PDB entry 6N51 | electron microscopy, 4.00 A resolution | chains B and A of the 4 polymer chains in the assembly

Chain B (and A):
Name: Metabotropic glutamate receptor 5
Organism: Homo sapiens
Notes: chain A of this document is another copy of the same molecule, construct and numbering; everything in this record applies to it too
UniProtKB: P41594 (GRM5_HUMAN), isoform P41594-3; numbering as in UniProt (aligned over 23-826)
Amino-acid sequence (804 residues; row label = number of the first residue in the row):
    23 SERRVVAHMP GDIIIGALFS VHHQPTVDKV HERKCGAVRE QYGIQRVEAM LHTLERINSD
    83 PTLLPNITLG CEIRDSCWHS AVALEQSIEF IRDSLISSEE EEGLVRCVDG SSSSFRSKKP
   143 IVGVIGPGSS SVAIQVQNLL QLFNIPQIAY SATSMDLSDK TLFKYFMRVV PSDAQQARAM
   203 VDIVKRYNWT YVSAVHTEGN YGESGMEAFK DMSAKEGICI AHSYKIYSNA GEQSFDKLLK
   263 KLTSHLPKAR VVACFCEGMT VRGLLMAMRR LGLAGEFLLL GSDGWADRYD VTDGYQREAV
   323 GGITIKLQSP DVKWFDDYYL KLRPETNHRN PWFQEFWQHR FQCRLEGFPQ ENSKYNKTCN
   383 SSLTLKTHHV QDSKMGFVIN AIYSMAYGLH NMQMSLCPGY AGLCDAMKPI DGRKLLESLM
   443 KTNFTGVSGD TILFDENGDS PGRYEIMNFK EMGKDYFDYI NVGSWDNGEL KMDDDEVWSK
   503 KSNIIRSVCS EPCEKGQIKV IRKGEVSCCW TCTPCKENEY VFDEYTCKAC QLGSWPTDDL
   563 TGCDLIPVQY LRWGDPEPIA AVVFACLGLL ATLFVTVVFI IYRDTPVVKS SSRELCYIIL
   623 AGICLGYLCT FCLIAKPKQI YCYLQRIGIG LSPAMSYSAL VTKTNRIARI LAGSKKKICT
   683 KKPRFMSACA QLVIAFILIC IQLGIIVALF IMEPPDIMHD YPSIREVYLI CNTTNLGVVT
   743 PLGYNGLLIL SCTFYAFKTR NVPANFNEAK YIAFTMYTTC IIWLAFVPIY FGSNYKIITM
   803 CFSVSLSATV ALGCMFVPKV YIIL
Not modelled in the structure: 127-137 (chain A: 23-24, 127-137)
Disulfide bonds: C57-C99, C241-C530, C365-C381, C419-C426, C511-C531, C515-C534, C537-C549, C552-C565, C644-C733
Covalent attachments: N-acetylglucosamine (NAG) linked to N210, N445
Ligand contacts: quisqualate (QUS; (S)-2-amino-3-(3,5-dioxo-[1,2,4]oxadiazolidin-2-yl)-propionic acid): Y64, W100, G150, S151, S152, S173, T175, Y223, E279, G280, D305, G306, R310, K396
Swiss-Prot annotation at these positions:
  - binding site (L-glutamate): Y64, S152, S173 to T175, Y223, D305, K396
  - glycosylation (N-linked (GlcNAc...) asparagine): N88, N210, N378, N382, N445, N734
  - mutagenesis: S613 (S613A/K: Increased constitutive signaling activity), S614 (S614D: Decreased constitutive signaling activity), K665 (K665A: Increased constitutive signaling activity), E770 (E770A: Increased constitutive signaling activity)
What the authors report for this chain:
  - self-association interface (contacts with another copy of this molecule); pairs are residue here / residue on that copy: R114-E121, I791-I791
  - conformationally variable residues (domain motion, side-chain flip): R114, D233, E527
  - mutagenesis - C129A/I791C: increased signaling
  - mutagenesis - C129A/I791C: decreased signaling in response to MPEP
  - contacts within the chain: W557-R727 (cation-pi contact)
  - mutagenesis - I726DEL/R727DEL: decreased signaling in response to L-glutamate
  - mutagenesis - I726DEL/R727DEL: decreased signaling in response to (S)-3,5-DHPG
  - mutagenesis - C129A/I791C, C129A, I726DEL/R727DEL, I791C: unchanged expression

How chain B and chain A interact:
Contacting residue pairs (50):
  V52(B) - T183(A)
  H53(B) - K182(A)  hydrogen bond (side chain-backbone)
  H53(B) - T183(A)  hydrogen bond (side chain-backbone)
  H53(B) - K186(A)
  R55(B) - Q163(A)
  R55(B) - L164(A)
  A103(B) - L164(A)
  L106(B) - N160(A)
  E107(B) - L164(A)
  I110(B) - L117(A)  hydrophobic
  I110(B) - L161(A)  hydrophobic
  I110(B) - L164(A)  hydrophobic
  R114(B) - S120(A)  hydrogen bond (side chain-backbone)
  R114(B) - E121(A)  salt bridge
  L117(B) - I110(A)  hydrophobic
  L117(B) - L117(A)  hydrophobic
  I118(B) - I118(A)  hydrophobic
  I118(B) - E121(A)
  S120(B) - R114(A)  hydrogen bond (backbone-side chain)
  E121(B) - R114(A)  salt bridge
  E121(B) - I118(A)
  E121(B) - S139(A)
  S139(B) - E121(A)
  Q157(B) - Q157(A)
  Q157(B) - N160(A)
  N160(B) - L106(A)
  N160(B) - Q157(A)
  L161(B) - I110(A)  hydrophobic
  Q163(B) - R55(A)
  L164(B) - R55(A)
  L164(B) - A103(A)
  L164(B) - L106(A)  hydrophobic
  L164(B) - E107(A)
  F165(B) - I110(A)  hydrophobic
  D181(B) - Y249(A)
  K182(B) - H53(A)  hydrogen bond (backbone-side chain)
  T183(B) - V52(A)
  T183(B) - H53(A)  hydrogen bond (backbone-side chain)
  K186(B) - H53(A)
  Y249(B) - D181(A)
  G526(B) - S529(A)
  S529(B) - G526(A)
  K772(B) - K772(A)
  F776(B) - Y779(A)
  Y779(B) - F776(A)
  Y779(B) - T780(A)  hydrogen bond
  T780(B) - Y779(A)  hydrogen bond
  P790(B) - I791(A)  hydrophobic
  I791(B) - P790(A)  hydrophobic
  G794(B) - G794(A)
Interface residues without a listed pair, chain B (37 interface residues in all): E122, K521, I783, S795
Interface residues without a listed pair, chain A (37 interface residues in all): E122, F165, K521, I783, S795

Summary:
Chain B and chain A each contribute 37 residues to their interface; the contacts include 8 hydrogen bonds and
2 salt bridges. Polar pairs include R114(B)-E121(A), H53(B)-K182(A) and H53(B)-T183(A). Ligands of chain B:
quisqualate. From the paper: C129A/I791C of chain B increase signaling; conformational variability at R114(B),
D233(B) and E527(B); 4 substitutions were tested in all.
Chain B and chain A are both Metabotropic glutamate receptor 5 (Homo sapiens); the structure, Metabotropic
Glutamate Receptor 5 bound to L-quisqualate and Nb43, was determined by electron microscopy, deposited
together with 6N4X, 6N4Y, 6N50 and 6N52.
